PDB entry 8IMO | electron microscopy, 3.08 A resolution | chains 5 and l of the 40 polymer chains in the assembly

Chain 5:
Name: CpcN
From: Anthocerotibacter panamensis
Amino-acid sequence (1182 residues; each row starts with the number of its first residue):
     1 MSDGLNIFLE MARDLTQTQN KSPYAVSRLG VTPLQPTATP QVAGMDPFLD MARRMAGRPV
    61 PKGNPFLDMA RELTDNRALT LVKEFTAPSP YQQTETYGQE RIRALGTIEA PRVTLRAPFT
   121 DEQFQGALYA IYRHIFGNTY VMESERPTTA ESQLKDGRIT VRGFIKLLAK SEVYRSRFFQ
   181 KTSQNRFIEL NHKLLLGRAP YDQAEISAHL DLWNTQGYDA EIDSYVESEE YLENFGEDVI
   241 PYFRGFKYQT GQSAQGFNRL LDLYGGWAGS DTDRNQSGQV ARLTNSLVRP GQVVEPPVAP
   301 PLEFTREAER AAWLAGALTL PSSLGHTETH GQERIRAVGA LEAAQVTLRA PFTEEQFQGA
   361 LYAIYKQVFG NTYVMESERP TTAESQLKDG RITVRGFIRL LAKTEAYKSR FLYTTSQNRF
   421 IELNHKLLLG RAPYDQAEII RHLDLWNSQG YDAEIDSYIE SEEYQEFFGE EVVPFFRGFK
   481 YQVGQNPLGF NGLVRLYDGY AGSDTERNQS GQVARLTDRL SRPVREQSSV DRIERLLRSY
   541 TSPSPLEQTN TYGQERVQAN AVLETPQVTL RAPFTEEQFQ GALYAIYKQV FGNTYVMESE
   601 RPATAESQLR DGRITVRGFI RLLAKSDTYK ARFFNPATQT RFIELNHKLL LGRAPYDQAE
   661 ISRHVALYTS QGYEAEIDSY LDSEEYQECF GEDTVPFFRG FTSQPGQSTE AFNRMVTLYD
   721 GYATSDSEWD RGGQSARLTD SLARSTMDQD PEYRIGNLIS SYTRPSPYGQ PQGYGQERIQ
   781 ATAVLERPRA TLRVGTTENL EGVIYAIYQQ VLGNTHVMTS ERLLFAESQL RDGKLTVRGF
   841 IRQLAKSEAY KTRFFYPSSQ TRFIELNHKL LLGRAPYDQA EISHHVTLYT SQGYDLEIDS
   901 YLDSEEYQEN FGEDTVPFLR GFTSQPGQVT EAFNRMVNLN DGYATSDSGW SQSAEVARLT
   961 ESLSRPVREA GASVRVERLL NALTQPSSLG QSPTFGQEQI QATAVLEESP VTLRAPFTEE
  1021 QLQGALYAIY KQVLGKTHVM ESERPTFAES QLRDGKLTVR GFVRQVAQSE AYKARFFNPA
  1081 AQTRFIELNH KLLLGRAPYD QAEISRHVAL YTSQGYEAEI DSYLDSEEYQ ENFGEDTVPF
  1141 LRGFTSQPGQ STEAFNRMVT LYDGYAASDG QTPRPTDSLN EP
Disordered / not traced: 1-46, 749-1182
Ligand contacts:
  - phycocyanobilin (CYC), molecule 1: Gly98, Gln99, Phe246, Lys247, Tyr248, Gln252, Ser253, Ala254, Phe257
  - phycocyanobilin (CYC), molecule 2: Arg133, Asn138, Thr139, Tyr140, Trp267, Ala268, Ser270, Thr272, Asp273, Arg274
  - phycocyanobilin (CYC), molecule 3: Glu151, Ser152, Gln153, Lys155, Asp156, Arg158
  - phycocyanobilin (CYC), molecule 4: Ser183, Gln184, Asn185, Gln203, Ser207, Leu210, Trp213
  - phycocyanobilin (CYC), molecule 5: Gly331, Gln332, Phe479, Lys480, Tyr481, Gln485, Asn486, Pro487, Phe490
  - phycocyanobilin (CYC), molecule 6: Asn371, Thr372, Tyr373, Tyr500, Ala501, Ser503, Thr505, Arg507
  - phycocyanobilin (CYC), molecule 7: Thr382, Ser385, Gln386, Lys388, Asp389, Arg391
  - phycocyanobilin (CYC), molecule 8: Ser416, Gln417, Asn418, Gln436, Ile439, Ile440, Leu443, Trp446, Arg525
  - phycocyanobilin (CYC), molecule 9: Gly553, Phe701, Ser703, Gln707, Thr709, Phe712
  - phycocyanobilin (CYC), molecule 10: Lys588, Asn593, Thr594, Tyr595, Val596, Tyr722, Ala723, Ser725, Ser727, Trp729
  - phycocyanobilin (CYC), molecule 11: Thr604, Ser607, Gln608, Asp611
  - phycocyanobilin (CYC), molecule 12: Thr638, Gln639, Thr640, Gln658, Ser662, Val665

Chain l:
Name: CpcB
From: Anthocerotibacter panamensis
Amino-acid sequence (172 residues; numbered 1 to 172; the number before each row is that of its first residue):
     1 MNDVFTRAIA QADLKGSFLL ESDLDKLASF AKEGVKRLDA VAALTNNAPA IISDAAHKLF
    61 AEQQELIQPG GNAYPHRRMA ACLRDMEIIL RYVSYALLAG DASVLDDRCL NGLRETYNAL
   121 GTPTQSVARA VQLMKDAAMV HLKSTANVTV GDCSSLYSEA ATYFDKAAAS IA
Ligand contacts:
  - phycocyanobilin (CYC), molecule 1: Lys32, Glu33, Val35, Lys36, Leu38, Asp39, Ala40, Ala42, Ser144, Thr145, Val148, Thr149, Val150, Gly151, Asp152, Cys153, Tyr157
  - phycocyanobilin (CYC), molecule 2: Phe60, Ile67, Tyr74, Pro75, His76
  - phycocyanobilin (CYC), molecule 3: Asn72, Ala73, Arg77, Arg78, Ala81, Cys82, Arg84, Asp85, Ile88, Cys109, Leu113, Thr116, Tyr117, Leu120, Thr122, Pro123, Ser126, Val127, Ala130

Chain 5 / chain l interface:
Pairs across the interface (27; chain 5 residue first):
  Thr541(5) - Gly16(l)
  Pro543(5) - Leu14(l)
  Pro543(5) - Lys15(l)
  Glu547(5) - Leu14(l)
  Glu547(5) - Lys15(l)
  Gln548(5) - Leu14(l)
  Thr549(5) - Ala10(l)
  Thr549(5) - Leu14(l)
  Gln558(5) - Asn111(l)  hydrogen bond (backbone-side chain)
  Gln558(5) - Gly112(l)
  Asn560(5) - Met1(l)
  Ala561(5) - Arg108(l)
  Glu564(5) - Met1(l)
  Thr565(5) - Arg108(l)
  Tyr595(5) - Arg84(l)
  Met597(5) - Ala80(l)  hydrophobic
  Tyr722(5) - Tyr92(l)
  Tyr722(5) - Arg108(l)  hydrogen bond
  Ala723(5) - Gly112(l)
  Ala723(5) - Leu113(l)  hydrophobic
  Ala723(5) - Thr116(l)  hydrogen bond (backbone-side chain)
  Thr724(5) - Thr116(l)
  Trp729(5) - Arg77(l)
  Trp729(5) - Leu120(l)  hydrophobic
  Asp730(5) - Thr116(l)
  Asp730(5) - Ala119(l)
  Asp730(5) - Leu120(l)  hydrogen bond (side chain-backbone)
Other interface residues (no listed pair), chain 5 (21 interface residues in all): Ala559, Arg632, Asp720, Gly721

Summary:
Chain 5 and chain l form an interface of 21 and 16 residues respectively, with 4 hydrogen bonds. Polar
contacts include Gln558(5)-Asn111(l), Tyr722(5)-Arg108(l) and Ala723(5)-Thr116(l). One phycocyanobilin
molecule is bound between chain 5 and chain l. Chain 5 binds 12 copies of phycocyanobilin.
Here chain 5 is CpcN and chain l is CpcB, both from Anthocerotibacter panamensis. Entry 8IMO (Rt1'I-Rt1'II,
Rt2I-Rt2II, Rt3'I-Rt3'II cylinder in cyanobacterial phycobilisome from Anthocerotibacter panamensis (Cluster
G)) was determined by electron microscopy together with 8IMI, 8IMJ, 8IMK, 8IML, 8IMM and 8IMN from the same
study.
